PDB entry 7XYT | X-ray diffraction, 1.50 A resolution | chains A and D

Chain A (and D):
Molecule: Protein zer-1 homolog
From: Homo sapiens
Notes: chain D of this document is another copy of the same molecule, construct and numbering; everything in this record applies to it too
Reference sequence: Q7Z7L7 (ZER1_HUMAN); residues 518-766 here = UniProt positions 518-766
Amino-acid sequence (253 residues; numbered 514 to 766; the number before each row is that of its first residue):
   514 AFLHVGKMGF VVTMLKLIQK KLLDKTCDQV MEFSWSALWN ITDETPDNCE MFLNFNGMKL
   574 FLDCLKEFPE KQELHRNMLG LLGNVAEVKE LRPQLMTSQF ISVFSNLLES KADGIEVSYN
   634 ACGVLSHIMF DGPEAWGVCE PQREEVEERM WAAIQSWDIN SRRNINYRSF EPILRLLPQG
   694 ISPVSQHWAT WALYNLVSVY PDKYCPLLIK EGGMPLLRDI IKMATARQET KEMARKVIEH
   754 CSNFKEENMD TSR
Unresolved in the structure: 758-766 (chain D: 762-766)
Sequence notes: expression tag (514-517)
UniProt features mapped onto this chain:
  - mutagenesis: Trp-552 (W552A: Complete loss of N-degron binding), Asn-597 (N597A: Complete loss of N-degron binding)
What the authors report for this chain:
  - binding site for Protein zer-1 homolog (chain A): Asp-556, Asn-597
  - mutagenesis - W552A, D556A, N597A, E600A: abolished binding to XFLHVGQD (X = Ser, Ala, Cys or Thr)
  - mutagenesis - W552A, N597A: decreased binding to Ser-GFP or Ala-GFP fusion protein

How chain A and chain D interact:
Residue-residue contacts (62):
  Ala-514(A) / Trp-552(D)  hydrogen bond (backbone-side chain)
  Ala-514(A) / Asp-556(D)  hydrogen bond (backbone-side chain)
  Ala-514(A) / Asn-597(D)  hydrogen bond (backbone-side chain)
  Ala-514(A) / Asn-679(D)
  Ala-514(A) / Tyr-680(D)  hydrophobic
  Phe-515(A) / Ser-549(D)
  Phe-515(A) / Trp-552(D)
  Phe-515(A) / Asn-553(D)
  Phe-515(A) / Asp-556(D)
  Phe-515(A) / Ile-678(D)
  Phe-515(A) / Asn-679(D)  hydrogen bond (backbone-backbone)
  Leu-516(A) / Trp-552(D)
  Leu-516(A) / Asn-677(D)
  Leu-516(A) / Asn-679(D)
  His-517(A) / Arg-676(D)
  His-517(A) / Asn-677(D)  hydrogen bond (backbone-side chain)
  His-517(A) / Ile-678(D)
  Lys-520(A) / Arg-675(D)
  Lys-520(A) / Arg-676(D)  hydrogen bond (side chain-backbone)
  Lys-520(A) / Tyr-713(D)
  Met-521(A) / Arg-589(D)
  Met-521(A) / Asn-677(D)  hydrogen bond
  Leu-530(A) / Phe-546(D)  hydrophobic
  Gln-542(A) / Lys-520(D)
  Gln-542(A) / Gly-522(D)
  Gln-542(A) / Phe-523(D)
  Val-543(A) / Met-527(D)  hydrophobic
  Val-543(A) / Phe-546(D)  hydrophobic
  Phe-546(A) / Phe-523(D)  hydrophobic
  Phe-546(A) / Phe-546(D)  hydrophobic
  Phe-546(A) / Ala-550(D)  hydrophobic
  Phe-546(A) / Asn-553(D)
  Phe-546(A) / Ile-554(D)  hydrophobic
  Ala-550(A) / Asn-553(D)
  Trp-552(A) / Ala-514(D)  hydrogen bond (side chain-backbone)
  Trp-552(A) / Phe-515(D)
  Trp-552(A) / Leu-516(D)  hydrophobic
  Asn-553(A) / Phe-515(D)
  Asn-553(A) / Leu-516(D)  hydrogen bond (side chain-backbone)
  Asn-553(A) / His-517(D)
  Asn-553(A) / Arg-681(D)
  Ile-554(A) / Arg-681(D)  hydrogen bond (backbone-side chain)
  Asp-556(A) / Ala-514(D)  hydrogen bond (side chain-backbone)
  Asp-556(A) / Phe-515(D)
  Asp-556(A) / Arg-681(D)  hydrogen bond (backbone-side chain)
  Thr-558(A) / Arg-681(D)  hydrogen bond
  Glu-586(A) / Lys-520(D)  salt bridge
  Arg-589(A) / Leu-516(D)
  Asn-597(A) / Ala-514(D)  hydrogen bond (side chain-backbone)
  Asn-677(A) / Leu-516(D)
  Ile-678(A) / Ala-514(D)  hydrophobic
  Ile-678(A) / Phe-515(D)
  Ile-678(A) / Leu-516(D)
  Asn-679(A) / Ala-514(D)
  Asn-679(A) / Phe-515(D)  hydrogen bond (backbone-backbone)
  Tyr-680(A) / Ala-514(D)  hydrophobic
  Tyr-680(A) / Phe-515(D)
  Arg-681(A) / Phe-515(D)
  Arg-681(A) / His-517(D)
  Arg-681(A) / Glu-557(D)  salt bridge
  Arg-681(A) / Arg-681(D)
  Arg-681(A) / Ser-682(D)
Interface residues without a listed pair, chain A (28 interface residues in all): Phe-523, Met-527, Thr-555, Glu-600
Interface residues without a listed pair, chain D (30 interface residues in all): Thr-526, Asn-590, Glu-600

In short:
The interface between chain A and chain D involves 28 residues on one side and 30 on the other, with 15
hydrogen bonds and 2 salt bridges. Polar contacts include Glu-586(A)/Lys-520(D), Arg-681(A)/Glu-557(D) and
Ala-514(A)/Trp-552(D). From the paper: a binding site for Protein zer-1 homolog (chain A) at Asp-556(A) and
Asn-597(A); W552A, D556A and N597A of chain A, among others, abolish binding to XFLHVGQD (X = Ser, Ala, Cys or
Thr).
Both chains are Protein zer-1 homolog (Homo sapiens). Entry 7XYT (Crystal structure of ZER1 bound to AFLH
degron) was determined by X-ray diffraction, deposited together with 7XYS, 7XYU, 7XYW and 7XYX.
